1N9G - chains B and D of the 6 polymer chains in the assembly; structure by X-ray diffraction, 1.98 A resolution.

Chain B (and D):
Molecule: 2,4-dienoyl-CoA reductase
From: Candida tropicalis
Notes: chain D of this document is another copy of the same molecule, construct and numbering; everything in this record applies to it too
Reference sequence: Q8WZM3 (ETR1_CANTR); residues 1-386 here = UniProt positions 1-386
Amino-acid sequence (386 residues; each row starts with the number of its first residue):
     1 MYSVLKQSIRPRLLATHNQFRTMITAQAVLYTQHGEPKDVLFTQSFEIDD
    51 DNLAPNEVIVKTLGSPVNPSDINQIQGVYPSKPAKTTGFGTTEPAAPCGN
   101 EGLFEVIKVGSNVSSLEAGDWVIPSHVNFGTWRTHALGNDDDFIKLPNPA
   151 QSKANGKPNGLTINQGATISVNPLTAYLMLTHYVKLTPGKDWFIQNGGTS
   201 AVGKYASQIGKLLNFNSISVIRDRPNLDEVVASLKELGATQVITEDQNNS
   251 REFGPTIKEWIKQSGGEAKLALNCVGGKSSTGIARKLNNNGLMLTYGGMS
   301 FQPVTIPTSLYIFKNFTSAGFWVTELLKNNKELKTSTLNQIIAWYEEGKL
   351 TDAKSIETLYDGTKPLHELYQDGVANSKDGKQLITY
Disordered / not traced: 1-22
Small-molecule neighbours: NADP (NAP; NADP nicotinamide-adenine-dinucleotide phosphate): Asn68, Pro69, Val171, Asn172, Thr175, Gly197, Gly198, Thr199, Ser200, Ala201, Val202, Arg222, Arg224, Cys274, Val275, Tyr296, Gly297, Gly298, Met299, Ser300, Phe321, Trp322, Val323, Ser377, Lys378, Lys381
Curated features (UniProtKB/Swiss-Prot):
  - active site: Tyr79 (Proton donor)
  - binding site (NADP(+)): Asn172, Thr199 to Val202, Arg222 to Arg224, Tyr296 to Met299, Phe321 to Val323, Lys381

How chain B and chain D interact:
Pairs across the interface - 50 pairs, chain B then chain D:
  Val78(B) with Phe313(D)
  Tyr79(B) with Phe313(D), hydrophobic
  Pro80(B) with Phe313(D)
  Thr295(B) with Thr308(D); Ile312(D)
  Tyr296(B) with Ile312(D)
  Gly297(B) with Thr308(D); Ile312(D)
  Gly298(B) with Thr308(D)
  Gln302(B) with Thr308(D)
  Pro303(B) with Thr305(D); Ile306(D)
  Val304(B) with Val304(D); Thr305(D); Ile306(D), hydrogen bond (backbone-backbone); Thr308(D); Tyr311(D), hydrophobic
  Thr305(B) with Pro303(D); Val304(D)
  Ile306(B) with Pro303(D); Val304(D), hydrogen bond (backbone-backbone)
  Thr308(B) with Thr295(D); Gly297(D); Gly298(D); Gln302(D)
  Tyr311(B) with Val304(D), hydrophobic; Tyr311(D); Ser318(D), hydrogen bond; Ala319(D); Gly320(D)
  Ile312(B) with Thr295(D); Tyr296(D); Gly297(D); Phe321(D); Trp322(D)
  Phe313(B) with Tyr79(D), hydrophobic; Pro80(D), hydrophobic; Trp322(D)
  Phe316(B) with Ala319(D)
  Thr317(B) with Thr317(D); Ser318(D)
  Ser318(B) with Tyr311(D), hydrogen bond; Thr317(D); Ser318(D), hydrogen bond (backbone-backbone)
  Ala319(B) with Tyr311(D); Phe316(D)
  Gly320(B) with Tyr311(D); Phe316(D)
  Trp322(B) with Ile312(D); Phe313(D), hydrophobic
Interface residues without a listed pair, chain B (24 interface residues in all): Pro307, Phe321
Interface residues without a listed pair, chain D (24 interface residues in all): Val78, Pro307

Overview:
Chain B and chain D each contribute 24 residues to their interface; the contacts include 5 hydrogen bonds.
Polar contacts include Tyr311(B)-Ser318(D), Val304(B)-Ile306(D) and Ser318(B)-Ser318(D). Ligands of chain B:
NADP. UniProt lists active-site residue Tyr79(B) and 16 NADP+-binding residues on chain B.
Both chains are 2,4-dienoyl-CoA reductase (Candida tropicalis). Entry 1N9G (Mitochondrial 2-enoyl thioester
reductase Etr1p/Etr2p heterodimer from Candida tropicalis) was determined by X-ray diffraction.
